PDB entry 8DNW | electron microscopy, 3.40 A resolution | chains B and A of the 3 polymer chains in the assembly

== Chain B ==
Molecule: Protein transport protein Sec61 subunit gamma
From: Homo sapiens
UniProt: P60059 (SC61G_HUMAN); residues 1-68 here = UniProt positions 1-68
Amino-acid sequence (68 residues; numbered 1 to 68; the number before each row is that of its first residue):
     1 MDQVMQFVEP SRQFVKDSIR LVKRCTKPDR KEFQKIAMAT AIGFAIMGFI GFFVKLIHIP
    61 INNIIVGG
Unresolved in the structure: 1-5, 67-68
Swiss-Prot annotation at these positions:
  - modified residue: Met-1 (N-acetylmethionine), Ser-18 (Phosphoserine)

== Chain A ==
Molecule: Protein transport protein Sec61 subunit alpha isoform 1
From: Homo sapiens
UniProt: P61619 (S61A1_HUMAN); residues 1-476 here = UniProt positions 1-476
Amino-acid sequence (476 residues; row label = number of the first residue in the row):
     1 MAIKFLEVIK PFCVILPEIQ KPERKIQFKE KVLWTAITLF IFLVCCQIPL FGIMSSDSAD
    61 PFYWMRVILA SNRGTLMELG ISPIVTSGLI MQLLAGAKII EVGDTPKDRA LFNGAQKLFG
   121 MIITIGQSIV YVMTGMYGDP SEMGAGICLL ITIQLFVAGL IVLLLDELLQ KGYGLGSGIS
   181 LFIATNICET IVWKAFSPTT VNTGRGMEFE GAIIALFHLL ATRTDKVRAL REAFYRQNLP
   241 NLMNLIATIF VFAVVIYFQG FRYELPIRST KVRGQIGIYP IKLFYTSNIP IILQSALVSN
   301 LYVISQMLSA RFSGNLLVSL LGTWSDTSSG GPARAYPVGG LCYYLSPPES FGSVLEDPVH
   361 AVVYIVFMLG SCAFFSKTWI EVSGSSPRDI AKQFKDQGMV INGKRETSIY RELKKIIPTA
   421 AAFGGLCIGA LSVLADFLGA IGSGTGILLA VTIIYQYFEI FVKEQSEVGS MGALLF
Unresolved in the structure: 1-8, 99-108, 224-226, 313-314, 326-334, 468-476
Sequence notes: conflict Tyr-263 (Val in P61619), Pro-387 (Ala in P61619), Arg-388 (Lys in P61619), Ile-390 (Val in P61619), Asp-396 (Glu in P61619), Gly-398 (Gln in P61619), Lys-414 (Asn in P61619), Lys-415 (Arg in P61619), Ile-416 (Tyr in P61619); engineered mutation Glu-264 (Asp in P61619), Arg-268 (Lys in P61619), Thr-270 (Ala in P61619), Lys-271 (Arg in P61619), Val-272 (Tyr in P61619), Ile-276 (Tyr in P61619), Gly-277 (Asn in P61619), Ile-278 (Thr in P61619), Phe-394 (Leu in P61619), Ile-401 (Met in P61619), Asn-402 (Arg in P61619), Lys-404 (His in P61619), Ile-409 (Met in P61619), Tyr-410 (Val in P61619), Arg-411 (His in P61619)
Swiss-Prot annotation at these positions:
  - natural variant: Val-67 (V67G: In ADTKD5), Val-85 (V85D: In CVID15), Gln-92 (Q92R: In SCN11), Thr-185 (T185A: In ADTKD5), Glu-381 to Phe-476 (deletion: In CVID15)
  - mutagenesis: Tyr-344 (Y344H: Reduces cotranslational translocation of APLN precursor/preproapelin)
Reported in the primary citation:
  - mutagenesis - Q127L, N300L: decreased binding to cotransin CP2
  - mutagenesis - Q127L, N300L: decreased binding to decatransin
  - mutagenesis - Q127L, N300L: decreased binding to ipomoeassin F

== Chain B / chain A interface ==
Pairs across the interface (57; chain B residue first):
  Phe-14(B) with Ala-422(A), hydrophobic
  Asp-17(B) with Lys-415(A); Thr-419(A), hydrogen bond
  Ser-18(B) with Thr-419(A); Phe-423(A)
  Leu-21(B) with Tyr-263(A), hydrophobic; Thr-419(A); Ala-420(A), hydrophobic
  Val-22(B) with Phe-423(A), hydrophobic
  Arg-24(B) with Tyr-263(A)
  Cys-25(B) with Arg-262(A), hydrogen bond (side chain-backbone)
  Thr-26(B) with Arg-262(A), hydrogen bond (backbone-backbone); Glu-264(A), hydrogen bond
  Lys-27(B) with Tyr-257(A); Phe-261(A)
  Pro-28(B) with Tyr-257(A); Gly-260(A); Phe-261(A)
  Phe-33(B) with Ala-253(A); Tyr-257(A), hydrophobic
  Lys-35(B) with Phe-458(A)
  Ile-36(B) with Ile-256(A), hydrophobic; Tyr-455(A), hydrophobic
  Ala-39(B) with Phe-458(A), hydrophobic
  Thr-40(B) with Ile-256(A); Ile-454(A)
  Phe-44(B) with Cys-188(A), hydrophobic; Ile-191(A), hydrophobic; Val-192(A), hydrophobic; Ile-454(A)
  Met-47(B) with Leu-181(A), hydrophobic; Cys-188(A), hydrophobic
  Gly-48(B) with Cys-188(A); Glu-189(A); Val-192(A)
  Ile-50(B) with Leu-39(A), hydrophobic; Leu-43(A), hydrophobic
  Gly-51(B) with Leu-43(A); Glu-189(A)
  Phe-52(B) with Glu-189(A); Val-192(A), hydrophobic; Trp-193(A), hydrophobic; Phe-196(A); Ser-197(A); Pro-198(A)
  Val-54(B) with Phe-40(A), hydrophobic; Leu-43(A)
  Lys-55(B) with Gln-47(A); Glu-189(A), salt bridge; Trp-193(A)
  Leu-56(B) with Trp-193(A), hydrophobic; Pro-198(A), hydrophobic
  His-58(B) with Val-44(A)
  Ile-59(B) with Trp-193(A), hydrophobic
  Asn-62(B) with Gln-47(A), hydrogen bond (side chain-backbone); Pro-49(A)
  Val-66(B) with Pro-49(A), hydrophobic
Interface residues without a listed pair, chain B (31 interface residues in all): Ala-37, Gly-43, Phe-49
Interface residues without a listed pair, chain A (38 interface residues in all): Ile-48, Ala-184, Thr-185, Phe-252, Leu-283, Ile-416, Leu-426

== Overview ==
31 residues of chain B face 38 of chain A across their interface, with 5 hydrogen bonds and 1 salt bridge.
Among the polar pairs are Lys-55(B)/Glu-189(A), Asp-17(B)/Thr-419(A) and Cys-25(B)/Arg-262(A). The paper
reports that Q127L and N300L of chain A reduce binding to cotransin CP2; Q127L and N300L of chain A reduce
binding to decatransin.
Here chain B is Protein transport protein Sec61 subunit gamma and chain A is Protein transport protein Sec61
subunit alpha isoform 1, both from Homo sapiens. Entry 8DNW (Cryo-EM structure of the human Sec61 complex in a
partially-open apo state (Class 2)) was determined by electron microscopy together with 8DNV, 8DNX, 8DNY,
8DNZ, 8DO0, 8DO1, 8DO2 and 8DO3 from the same study.
